6QG3 - chains B and C of the 16 polymer chains in the assembly; structure by electron microscopy, 9.40 A resolution (very low resolution: no residue pairs are listed; an interface is given only as per-side residue counts).

== Chain B ==
Name: Translation initiation factor eIF-2B subunit alpha
From: Saccharomyces cerevisiae (strain ATCC 204508 / S288c)
Reference sequence: P14741 (EI2BA_YEAST); numbering as in UniProt (aligned over 1-305)
Amino-acid sequence (305 residues; each row starts with the number of its first residue):
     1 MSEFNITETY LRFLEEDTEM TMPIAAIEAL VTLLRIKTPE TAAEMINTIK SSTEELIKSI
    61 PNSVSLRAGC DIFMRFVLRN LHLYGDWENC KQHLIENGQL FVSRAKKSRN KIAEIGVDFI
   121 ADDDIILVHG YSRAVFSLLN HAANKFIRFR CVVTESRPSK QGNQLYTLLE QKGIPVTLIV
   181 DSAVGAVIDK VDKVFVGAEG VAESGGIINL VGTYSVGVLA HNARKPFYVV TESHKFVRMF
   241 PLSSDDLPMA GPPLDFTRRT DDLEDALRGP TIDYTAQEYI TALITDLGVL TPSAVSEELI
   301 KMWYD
Unresolved in the structure: 1-3
Swiss-Prot annotation at these positions:
  - modified residue: Ser2 (N-acetylserine), Thr291 (Phosphothreonine)

== Chain C ==
Name: Translation initiation factor eIF-2B subunit beta
From: Saccharomyces cerevisiae (strain ATCC 204508 / S288c)
Reference sequence: P32502 (EI2BB_YEAST); numbering as in UniProt (aligned over 1-381)
Amino-acid sequence (381 residues; row label = number of the first residue in the row):
     1 MSSQAFTSVH PNAATSDVNV TIDTFVAKLK RRQVQGSYAI ALETLQLLMR FISAARWNHV
    61 NDLIEQIRDL GNSLEKAHPT AFSCGNVIRR ILAVLRDEVE EDTMSTTVTS TSVAEPLISS
   121 MFNLLQKPEQ PHQNRKNSSG SSSMKTKTDY RQVAIQGIKD LIDEIKNIDE GIQQIAIDLI
   181 HDHEILLTPT PDSKTVLKFL ITARERSNRT FTVLVTEGFP NNTKNAHEFA KKLAQHNIET
   241 LVVPDSAVFA LMSRVGKVII GTKAVFVNGG TISSNSGVSS VCECAREFRT PVFAVAGLYK
   301 LSPLYPFDVE KFVEFGGSQR ILPRMDPRKR LDTVNQITDY VPPENIDIYI TNVGGFNPSF
   361 IYRIAWDNYK QIDVHLDKNK A
Unresolved in the structure: 1-9, 109-112, 129-146, 377-381

== Chain B / chain C interface ==
At this resolution (9 A) residue pairs are not listed: 24 residues of chain B and 24 of chain C lie at the interface.

== Summary ==
Chain B and chain C each contribute 24 residues to their interface.
Chain B is Translation initiation factor eIF-2B subunit alpha and chain C is Translation initiation factor
eIF-2B subunit beta, both from Saccharomyces cerevisiae (strain ATCC 204508 / S288c); the structure, Structure
of eIF2B-eIF2 (phosphorylated at Ser51) complex (model B), was determined by electron microscopy, deposited
together with 6QG0, 6QG1, 6QG2, 6QG5 and 6QG6.
